PDB entry 7VYK | electron microscopy, 2.79 A resolution | chains B and C of the 5 polymer chains in the assembly

Chain B:
Molecule: Capsid protein VP2
From: Coxsackievirus B3
Reference sequence: P03313 (POLG_CXB3N); residues 1-263 here correspond to UniProt positions 70-332 (UniProt number = residue number + 69)
Sequence (263 residues; each row starts with the number of its first residue):
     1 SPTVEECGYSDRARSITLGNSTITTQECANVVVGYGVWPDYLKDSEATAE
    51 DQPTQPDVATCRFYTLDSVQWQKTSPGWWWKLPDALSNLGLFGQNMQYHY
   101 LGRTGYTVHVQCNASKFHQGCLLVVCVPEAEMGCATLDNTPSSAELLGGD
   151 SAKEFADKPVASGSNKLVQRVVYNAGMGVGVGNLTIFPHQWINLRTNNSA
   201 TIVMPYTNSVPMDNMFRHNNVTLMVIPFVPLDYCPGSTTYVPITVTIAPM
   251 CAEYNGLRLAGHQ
Unresolved in the structure: 1-7, 263
Differences from the reference sequence: variant S151 (Thr220 in P03313)

Chain C:
Molecule: Capsid protein VP3
From: Coxsackievirus B3
Reference sequence: P03313 (POLG_CXB3N); residues 1-238 here correspond to UniProt positions 333-570 (UniProt number = residue number + 332)
Sequence (238 residues; row label = number of the first residue in the row):
     1 GLPTMNTPGSCQFLTSDDFQSPSAMPQYDVTPEMRIPGEVKNLMEIAEVD
    51 SVVPVQNVGEKVNSMEAYQIPVRSNEGSGTQVFGFPLQPGYSSVFSRTLL
   101 GEILNYYTHWSGSIKLTFMFCGSAMATGKFLLAYSPPGAGAPTKRVDAML
   151 GTHVVWDVGLQSSCVLCIPWISQTHYRYVTSDEYTAGGFITCWYQTNIVV
   201 PADAQSSCYIMCFVSACNDFSVRLLKDTPFISQQNFFQ
Unresolved in the structure: 238
Differences from the reference sequence: variant V155 (Ile487 in P03313), Y178 (Phe510 in P03313), T180 (Ala512 in P03313)

How chain B and chain C interact:
Residue-residue contacts (57):
  Y35(B) - G38(C)
  E46(B) - M34(C)
  E46(B) - R35(C)  hydrogen bond (side chain-backbone)
  K116(B) - S123(C)
  K116(B) - A124(C)  hydrogen bond (backbone-backbone)
  K116(B) - M125(C)
  F117(B) - S123(C)  hydrogen bond (backbone-side chain)
  F117(B) - A202(C)
  F117(B) - D203(C)
  F117(B) - A204(C)  hydrophobic
  Q119(B) - G122(C)
  Q119(B) - S123(C)  hydrogen bond
  Q119(B) - Q205(C)
  Q119(B) - S207(C)  hydrogen bond (side chain-backbone)
  C121(B) - M119(C)  hydrophobic
  C121(B) - C121(C)  hydrophobic
  V172(B) - M65(C)  hydrophobic
  Y173(B) - N63(C)
  V181(B) - M65(C)  hydrophobic
  V181(B) - Y68(C)  hydrophobic
  G182(B) - V52(C)
  G182(B) - Y68(C)  hydrogen bond (backbone-side chain)
  N183(B) - R97(C)  hydrogen bond (side chain-backbone)
  N183(B) - T98(C)
  N183(B) - L99(C)
  N183(B) - E102(C)  hydrogen bond
  T185(B) - D50(C)  hydrogen bond (side chain-backbone)
  T185(B) - S51(C)
  I186(B) - I46(C)  hydrophobic
  I186(B) - L99(C)  hydrophobic
  W191(B) - M211(C)  hydrophobic
  W191(B) - F213(C)  hydrophobic
  N193(B) - F120(C)  hydrogen bond (side chain-backbone)
  R195(B) - F120(C)
  R195(B) - G122(C)  hydrogen bond (side chain-backbone)
  R195(B) - S123(C)  hydrogen bond (side chain-backbone)
  R195(B) - A124(C)
  R195(B) - A126(C)
  R195(B) - V158(C)
  R195(B) - G159(C)  hydrogen bond (side chain-backbone)
  R195(B) - S162(C)
  Y206(B) - P37(C)
  T207(B) - P37(C)
  N208(B) - I36(C)
  V210(B) - M34(C)
  I226(B) - M65(C)  hydrophobic
  F228(B) - V52(C)  hydrophobic
  F228(B) - M65(C)  hydrophobic
  F228(B) - Q69(C)  hydrogen bond (backbone-side chain)
  F228(B) - M211(C)  hydrophobic
  V229(B) - Y209(C)  hydrophobic
  P230(B) - Q69(C)
  D232(B) - Q205(C)
  Y233(B) - Q205(C)  hydrogen bond (backbone-side chain)
  C234(B) - D203(C)
  C234(B) - A204(C)
  C234(B) - Q205(C)
Interface residues without a listed pair, chain B (34 interface residues in all): V37, H118, T196, P205, S209, P211, P227
Interface residues without a listed pair, chain C (40 interface residues in all): E33, V49, L160, C208

In short:
Chain B and chain C form an interface of 34 and 40 residues respectively, with 15 hydrogen bonds. Polar pairs
include E46(B)-R35(C), F117(B)-S123(C) and Q119(B)-S123(C).
Chain B is Capsid protein VP2 and chain C is Capsid protein VP3, both from Coxsackievirus B3; the structure,
Coxsackievirus B3 at pH7.4 (VP3-234Q) incubation with coxsackievirus and adenovirus receptor for 10min, was
determined by electron microscopy (same publication as 7VXH, 7VXZ, 7VY0, 7VY5, 7VY6, 7VYL and 3 further
entries).
